6KQF - chains F and H of the 9 polymer chains in the assembly; structure by X-ray diffraction, 2.45 A resolution.

Chain F:
Molecule: RNA polymerase sigma factor SigA
Source organism: Thermus thermophilus (strain HB8 / ATCC 27634 / DSM 579)
UniProt: Q5SKW1 (Q5SKW1_THET8); residue numbers follow UniProt; this construct covers 1-423
Sequence (443 residues; each row starts with the number of its first residue; numbers below 1 keep their minus sign (Met-19 is residue -19)):
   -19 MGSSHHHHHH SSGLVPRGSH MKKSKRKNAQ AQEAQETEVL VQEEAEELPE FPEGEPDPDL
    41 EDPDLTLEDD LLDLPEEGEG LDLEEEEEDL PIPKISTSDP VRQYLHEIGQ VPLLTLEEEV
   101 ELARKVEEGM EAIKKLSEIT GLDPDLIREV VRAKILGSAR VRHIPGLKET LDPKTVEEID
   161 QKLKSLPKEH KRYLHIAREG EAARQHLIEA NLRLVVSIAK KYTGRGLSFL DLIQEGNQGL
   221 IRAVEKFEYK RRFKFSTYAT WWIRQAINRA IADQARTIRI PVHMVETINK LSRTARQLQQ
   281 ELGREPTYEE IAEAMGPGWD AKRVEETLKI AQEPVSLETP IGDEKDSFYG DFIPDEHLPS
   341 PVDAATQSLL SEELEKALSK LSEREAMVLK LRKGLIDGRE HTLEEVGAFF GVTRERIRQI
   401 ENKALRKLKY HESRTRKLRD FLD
Disordered / not traced: -19 to 77
Sequence notes: initiating methionine (-19); expression tag (-18 to 0)
Ion coordination: Mg2+: Ala292, Gly296, Trp299

Chain H:
Molecule: 27-nt DNA strand
Sequence (27 nucleotides; each row starts with the number of its first residue):
     1 TATAATGGGA GCTGTCACGG ATGCAGG
Disordered / not traced: 25-27

Interface between chain F and chain H:
Contacting residue pairs - 39 pairs, chain F then chain H:
  Asp79(F) - DG8(H)  hydrogen bond to the base
  Val81(F) - DG8(H)  base contact
  Arg82(F) - DG8(H)  hydrogen bond to the base
  Arg82(F) - DG9(H)  base contact
  Leu85(F) - DG7(H)  base contact
  Leu85(F) - DG8(H)  base contact
  Gly89(F) - DG7(H)  base contact
  Leu93(F) - DT6(H)  base contact
  Ala190(F) - DT6(H)  base contact
  Asn191(F) - DT6(H)  hydrogen bond to the base
  Arg193(F) - DT6(H)  base contact
  Arg193(F) - DG7(H)  hydrogen bond to the base
  Leu194(F) - DA5(H)  sugar contact
  Leu194(F) - DT6(H)  hydrogen bond to the base
  Val196(F) - DG8(H)  sugar contact
  Ser197(F) - DT6(H)  sugar contact
  Lys200(F) - DG8(H)  salt bridge to the phosphate
  Lys200(F) - DG9(H)  phosphate contact
  Phe209(F) - DG8(H)  sugar contact
  Lys226(F) - DT1(H)  base contact
  Lys226(F) - DA2(H)  hydrogen bond to the base
  Phe227(F) - DA2(H)  base contact
  Glu228(F) - DA2(H)  hydrogen bond to the base
  Arg231(F) - DA2(H)  hydrogen bond to the base
  Phe233(F) - DA2(H)  sugar contact
  Phe233(F) - DT3(H)  sugar contact
  Phe233(F) - DA4(H)  phosphate contact
  Lys234(F) - DA4(H)  hydrogen bond to the phosphate
  Lys234(F) - DA5(H)  salt bridge to the phosphate
  Ser236(F) - DA4(H)  sugar contact
  Ser236(F) - DA5(H)  hydrogen bond to the phosphate
  Thr237(F) - DA2(H)  phosphate contact
  Thr237(F) - DT3(H)  phosphate contact
  Thr237(F) - DA4(H)  hydrogen bond to the phosphate
  Thr237(F) - DA5(H)  base contact
  Tyr238(F) - DT1(H)  base contact
  Tyr238(F) - DA2(H)  stacking on the base
  Thr240(F) - DA5(H)  hydrogen bond to the base
  Trp241(F) - DT1(H)  sugar contact
Also at the interface, not in a pair above, chain F (31 interface residues in all): His86, Ile88, Glu99, Arg232, Trp242, Arg244

Summary:
Chain F and chain H form an interface of 31 and 9 residues respectively; the contacts include 12 hydrogen
bonds, 2 salt bridges and 1 aromatic stacking contact. Polar contacts include Asp79(F)-DG8(H), Arg82(F)-DG8(H)
and Asn191(F)-DT6(H). Ala292(F), Gly296(F) and Trp299(F) coordinate Mg2+.
Here chain F is RNA polymerase sigma factor SigA (Thermus thermophilus (strain HB8 / ATCC 27634 / DSM 579))
and chain H is a 27-nt DNA strand. Entry 6KQF (Thermus thermophilus initial transcription complex comprising
sigma A and 5'-OH RNA of 5 nt) was determined by X-ray diffraction (same publication as 6KQD, 6KQE, 6KQG,
6KQH, 6KQL, 6KQM and 6 further entries).
